4ZKN - chains U and P; structure by X-ray diffraction, 1.36 A resolution.

== Chain U ==
Molecule: Urokinase-type plasminogen activator
From: Homo sapiens
Notes: EC 3.4.21.73
Reference sequence: P00749 (UROK_HUMAN); the construct lacks a stretch of the UniProt sequence and is renumbered around it, so the offset changes along the chain: 16-37 = UniProt 179-200; 38-60 = UniProt 205-227; 63-97 = UniProt 234-268; 98-110 = UniProt 271-283; 5 more segments
Chain sequence (247 residues; row label = number of the first residue in the row; note: 1 number in that range is skipped by the numbering (no residue carries it; nothing is unmodelled there); a row labelled like 37A-37D holds insertion residues (37A, then the next letters in order)):
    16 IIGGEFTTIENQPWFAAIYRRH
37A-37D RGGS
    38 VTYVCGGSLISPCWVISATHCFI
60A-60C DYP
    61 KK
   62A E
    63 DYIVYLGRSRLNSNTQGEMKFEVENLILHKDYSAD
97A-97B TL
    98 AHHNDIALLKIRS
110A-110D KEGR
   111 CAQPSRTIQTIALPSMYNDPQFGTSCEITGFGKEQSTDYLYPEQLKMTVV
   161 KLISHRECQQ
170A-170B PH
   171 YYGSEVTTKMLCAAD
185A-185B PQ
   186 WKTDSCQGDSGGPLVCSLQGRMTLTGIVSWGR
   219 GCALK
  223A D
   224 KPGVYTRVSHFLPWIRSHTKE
Not modelled in the structure: 97A, 244
Sequence notes: engineered mutation Ala122 (Cys299 in P00749), Gln145 (Asn322 in P00749)
Curated features (UniProtKB/Swiss-Prot):
  - active site (Charge relay system): His57, Asp102, Ser195
  - modified residue: Ser146 (Phosphoserine)
Disulfides: Cys42-Cys58, Cys50-Cys111, Cys136-Cys201, Cys168-Cys182, Cys191-Cys220

== Chain P ==
Molecule: upain-1-W3A
Chain sequence (12 residues; row label = number of the first residue in the row):
     1 CSARGLENHRMC
Disulfides: Cys1-Cys12

== How chain U and chain P interact ==
Pairs across the interface - 37 pairs, chain U then chain P:
  Arg35(U) - Asn8(P)  hydrogen bond
  Val41(U) - Asn8(P)
  Cys42(U) - Glu7(P)
  His57(U) - Gly5(P)  hydrogen bond (side chain-backbone)
  His57(U) - Glu7(P)
  His57(U) - His9(P)  hydrogen bond (backbone-side chain)
  Cys58(U) - Asn8(P)  hydrogen bond (backbone-side chain)
  Ile60(U) - His9(P)
  Asp60A(U) - Asn8(P)
  Asp60A(U) - His9(P)  salt bridge
  Asp60A(U) - Arg10(P)  hydrogen bond (side chain-backbone)
  Tyr60B(U) - Asn8(P)
  Tyr60B(U) - Arg10(P)
  Tyr64(U) - Asn8(P)  hydrogen bond
  His99(U) - Gly5(P)  hydrogen bond (side chain-backbone)
  Lys143(U) - Ser2(P)  hydrogen bond
  Ser146(U) - Ser2(P)
  Asp189(U) - Arg4(P)  salt bridge
  Ser190(U) - Arg4(P)  hydrogen bond
  Cys191(U) - Arg4(P)
  Gln192(U) - Cys1(P)
  Gln192(U) - Ser2(P)
  Gln192(U) - Ala3(P)  hydrogen bond (side chain-backbone)
  Gln192(U) - Arg4(P)
  Gln192(U) - Glu7(P)
  Gly193(U) - Glu7(P)  hydrogen bond (backbone-side chain)
  Ser195(U) - Arg4(P)
  Ser195(U) - Gly5(P)
  Ser195(U) - Glu7(P)  hydrogen bond
  Val213(U) - Arg4(P)
  Ser214(U) - Arg4(P)
  Ser214(U) - Gly5(P)
  Trp215(U) - Arg4(P)
  Gly216(U) - Arg4(P)
  Gly219(U) - Arg4(P)  hydrogen bond (backbone-side chain)
  Cys220(U) - Arg4(P)
  Gly226(U) - Arg4(P)
Other interface residues (no listed pair), chain U (27 interface residues in all): Phe59, Asp194
Other interface residues (no listed pair), chain P (10 interface residues in all): Leu6

== In short ==
The interface between chain U and chain P involves 27 residues on one side and 10 on the other, with 13
hydrogen bonds and 2 salt bridges. Among the polar pairs are Asp60A(U)-His9(P), Asp189(U)-Arg4(P) and
Arg35(U)-Asn8(P). UniProt lists 3 active-site residues on chain U.
Here chain U is Urokinase-type plasminogen activator (Homo sapiens) and chain P is upain-1-W3A. Entry 4ZKN
(The crystal structure of upain-1-W3A in complex with uPA at pH5.5) was determined by X-ray diffraction.
